Entry 6AS3 (X-ray diffraction, 2.00 A resolution); this record covers chains A and C.

== Chain A (and C) ==
Name: NHis AcrE1 protein
Organism: Pseudomonas phage JBD5
Notes: chain C of this document is another copy of the same molecule, construct and numbering; everything in this record applies to it too
UniProtKB: L7P7L6 (L7P7L6_9CAUD); residue numbers follow UniProt; this construct covers 1-100
Amino-acid sequence (106 residues; row label = number of the first residue in the row; numbers below 1 keep their minus sign (His-5 is residue -5)):
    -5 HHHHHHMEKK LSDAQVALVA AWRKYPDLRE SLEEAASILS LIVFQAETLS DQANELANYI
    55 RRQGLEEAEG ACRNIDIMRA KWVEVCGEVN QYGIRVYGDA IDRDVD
Unresolved in the structure: -5 to 1, 97-100 (chain C: -5 to 1, 93-100)
Sequence notes: expression tag (-5 to 0); engineered mutation Tyr86 (His in L7P7L6)

== Interface between chain A and chain C ==
Pairs across the interface (69; chain A residue first):
  Lys3(A) - Glu28(C)
  Lys3(A) - Ile32(C)
  Lys4(A) - Ile32(C)
  Leu5(A) - Ile36(C)  hydrophobic
  Ala8(A) - Ala29(C)  hydrophobic
  Ala8(A) - Ile32(C)
  Ala11(A) - Ser25(C)
  Ala11(A) - Leu26(C)
  Leu12(A) - Leu12(C)  hydrophobic
  Ala15(A) - Leu22(C)  hydrophobic
  Lys18(A) - Asp21(C)  salt bridge
  Tyr19(A) - Tyr19(C)  hydrophobic
  Tyr19(A) - Asp21(C)  hydrogen bond
  Tyr19(A) - Leu22(C)  hydrophobic
  Asp21(A) - Lys18(C)  salt bridge
  Asp21(A) - Tyr19(C)  hydrogen bond
  Leu22(A) - Tyr19(C)  hydrophobic
  Leu22(A) - Leu22(C)  hydrophobic
  Ser25(A) - Ala11(C)
  Leu26(A) - Ala11(C)
  Ser31(A) - Lys3(C)  hydrogen bond
  Ile32(A) - Lys3(C)
  Ile32(A) - Lys4(C)
  Ile32(A) - Asp7(C)
  Ile32(A) - Ala8(C)
  Leu33(A) - Leu33(C)  hydrophobic
  Leu35(A) - Val79(C)  hydrophobic
  Ile36(A) - Leu5(C)  hydrophobic
  Ile36(A) - Leu33(C)  hydrophobic
  Ile36(A) - Trp76(C)  hydrophobic
  Ile36(A) - Cys80(C)  hydrophobic
  Gln39(A) - Lys75(C)
  Gln39(A) - Trp76(C)
  Gln39(A) - Val79(C)
  Ala40(A) - Ala40(C)  hydrophobic
  Thr42(A) - Met72(C)
  Leu43(A) - Leu43(C)  hydrophobic
  Leu43(A) - Ser44(C)
  Leu43(A) - Met72(C)  hydrophobic
  Ser44(A) - Leu43(C)
  Gln46(A) - Ala65(C)
  Gln46(A) - Asn68(C)  hydrogen bond
  Gln46(A) - Ile69(C)
  Gln46(A) - Met72(C)
  Ala47(A) - Leu43(C)  hydrophobic
  Ala47(A) - Ala47(C)  hydrophobic
  Leu50(A) - Ile54(C)  hydrophobic
  Leu50(A) - Ala65(C)  hydrophobic
  Leu50(A) - Ile69(C)  hydrophobic
  Tyr53(A) - Leu59(C)
  Tyr53(A) - Glu61(C)
  Tyr53(A) - Ala62(C)  hydrophobic
  Ile54(A) - Ile54(C)  hydrophobic
  Leu59(A) - Tyr53(C)
  Leu59(A) - Leu59(C)  hydrophobic
  Glu61(A) - Tyr53(C)  hydrogen bond
  Ala62(A) - Tyr53(C)  hydrophobic
  Ala65(A) - Gln46(C)
  Asn68(A) - Gln46(C)  hydrogen bond
  Ile69(A) - Gln46(C)
  Ile69(A) - Leu50(C)  hydrophobic
  Met72(A) - Thr42(C)
  Met72(A) - Leu43(C)  hydrophobic
  Met72(A) - Gln46(C)
  Lys75(A) - Gln39(C)
  Trp76(A) - Ile36(C)  hydrophobic
  Trp76(A) - Gln39(C)
  Val79(A) - Gln39(C)
  Cys80(A) - Ile36(C)  hydrophobic
Interface residues without a listed pair, chain A (46 interface residues in all): Asp7, Glu28, Ala29, Val37, Ala51, Gln57, Arg73
Interface residues without a listed pair, chain C (46 interface residues in all): Ala15, Leu35, Val37, Ala51, Gln57, Cys66, Arg73

== Overview ==
The chain A/chain C interface involves 46 residues from each chain, with 6 hydrogen bonds and 2 salt bridges.
Polar contacts include Lys18(A)-Asp21(C), Tyr19(A)-Asp21(C) and Ser31(A)-Lys3(C).
Chain A and chain C are both NHis AcrE1 protein (Pseudomonas phage JBD5); the structure, Structure of a phage
anti-CRISPR protein, was determined by X-ray diffraction (same publication as 6ARZ).
